PDB entry 6GOV | electron microscopy, 3.70 A resolution | chains N and X of the 13 polymer chains in the assembly

Chain N:
Protein: Antitermination protein N
From: Escherichia phage lambda
UniProt: P03045 (REGN_LAMBD); residue numbers follow UniProt; this construct covers 1-107
Chain sequence (110 residues; numbered -2 to 107; the number before each row is that of its first residue; numbers below 1 keep their minus sign (Leu-2 is residue -2)):
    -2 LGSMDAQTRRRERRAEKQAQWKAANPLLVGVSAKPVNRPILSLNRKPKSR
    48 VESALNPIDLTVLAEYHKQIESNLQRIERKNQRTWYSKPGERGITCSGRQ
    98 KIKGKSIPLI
Differences from the reference sequence: expression tag (-2 to 0)
What the authors report for this chain:
  - binding site for I (65-nt DNA): Arg80

Chain X:
Protein: DNA-directed RNA polymerase subunit beta
From: Escherichia coli O157:H7
Notes: EC 2.7.7.6
UniProt: P0A8V4 (RPOB_ECO57); residue numbers follow UniProt; this construct covers 1-1342
Chain sequence (1342 residues; each row starts with the number of its first residue):
     1 MVYSYTEKKRIRKDFGKRPQVLDVPYLLSIQLDSFQKFIEQDPEGQYGLE
    51 AAFRSVFPIQSYSGNSELQYVSYRLGEPVFDVQECQIRGVTYSAPLRVKL
   101 RLVIYEREAPEGTVKDIKEQEVYMGEIPLMTDNGTFVINGTERVIVSQLH
   151 RSPGVFFDSDKGKTHSSGKVLYNARIIPYRGSWLDFEFDPKDNLFVRIDR
   201 RRKLPATIILRALNYTTEQILDLFFEKVIFEIRDNKLQMELVPERLRGET
   251 ASFDIEANGKVYVEKGRRITARHIRQLEKDDVKLIEVPVEYIAGKVVAKD
   301 YIDESTGELICAANMELSLDLLAKLSQSGHKRIETLFTNDLDHGPYISET
   351 LRVDPTNDRLSALVEIYRMMRPGEPPTREAAESLFENLFFSEDRYDLSAV
   401 GRMKFNRSLLREEIEGSGILSKDDIIDVMKKLIDIRNGKGEVDDIDHLGN
   451 RRIRSVGEMAENQFRVGLVRVERAVKERLSLGDLDTLMPQDMINAKPISA
   501 AVKEFFGSSQLSQFMDQNNPLSEITHKRRISALGPGGLTRERAGFEVRDV
   551 HPTHYGRVCPIETPEGPNIGLINSLSVYAQTNEYGFLETPYRKVTDGVVT
   601 DEIHYLSAIEEGNYVIAQANSNLDEEGHFVEDLVTCRSKGESSLFSRDQV
   651 DYMDVSTQQVVSVGASLIPFLEHDDANRALMGANMQRQAVPTLRADKPLV
   701 GTGMERAVAVDSGVTAVAKRGGVVQYVDASRIVIKVNEDEMYPGEAGIDI
   751 YNLTKYTRSNQNTCINQMPCVSLGEPVERGDVLADGPSTDLGELALGQNM
   801 RVAFMPWNGYNFEDSILVSERVVQEDRFTTIHIQELACVSRDTKLGPEEI
   851 TADIPNVGEAALSKLDESGIVYIGAEVTGGDILVGKVTPKGETQLTPEEK
   901 LLRAIFGEKASDVKDSSLRVPNGVSGTVIDVQVFTRDGVEKDKRALEIEE
   951 MQLKQAKKDLSEELQILEAGLFSRIRAVLVAGGVEAEKLDKLPRDRWLEL
  1001 GLTDEEKQNQLEQLAEQYDELKHEFEKKLEAKRRKITQGDDLAPGVLKIV
  1051 KVYLAVKRRIQPGDKMAGRHGNKGVISKINPIEDMPYDENGTPVDIVLNP
  1101 LGVPSRMNIGQILETHLGMAAKGIGDKINAMLKQQQEVAKLREFIQRAYD
  1151 LGADVRQKVDLSTFSDEEVMRLAENLRKGMPIATPVFDGAKEAEIKELLK
  1201 LGDLPTSGQIRLYDGRTGEQFERPVTVGYMYMLKLNHLVDDKMHARSTGS
  1251 YSLVTQQPLGGKAQFGGQRFGEMEVWALEAYGAAYTLQEMLTVKSDDVNG
  1301 RTKMYKNIVDGNHQMEPGMPESFNVLLKEIRSLGINIELEDE
Unresolved in the structure: 1342
Curated features (UniProtKB/Swiss-Prot):
  - modified residue (N6-acetyllysine): Lys1022, Lys1200

Chain N / chain X interface:
Residue-residue contacts (59; chain N residue first):
  Tyr63(N) - Glu898(X)  hydrogen bond
  Ile67(N) - Pro897(X)
  Ile67(N) - Glu898(X)
  Ile67(N) - Leu901(X)  hydrophobic
  Asn70(N) - Leu901(X)
  Leu71(N) - Pro897(X)
  Leu71(N) - Lys900(X)
  Leu71(N) - Leu901(X)  hydrophobic
  Glu75(N) - Lys900(X)
  Gln79(N) - Asp842(X)
  Thr81(N) - Arg936(X)
  Trp82(N) - Asp842(X)
  Trp82(N) - Pro847(X)  hydrophobic
  Trp82(N) - Arg936(X)  hydrogen bond (backbone-side chain)
  Trp82(N) - Val939(X)
  Trp82(N) - Gly1045(X)
  Trp82(N) - Leu1047(X)
  Tyr83(N) - Asp842(X)  hydrogen bond (side chain-backbone)
  Tyr83(N) - Gly1045(X)
  Ser84(N) - Arg936(X)
  Pro86(N) - Asp1041(X)
  Glu88(N) - Tyr123(X)  hydrogen bond (backbone-side chain)
  Arg89(N) - Val79(X)
  Arg89(N) - Val90(X)
  Arg89(N) - Thr91(X)  hydrogen bond (side chain-backbone)
  Arg89(N) - Ser93(X)
  Ile91(N) - Val90(X)
  Ile91(N) - Leu1042(X)
  Ile91(N) - Ala1043(X)
  Ile91(N) - Pro1044(X)
  Thr92(N) - Arg88(X)
  Thr92(N) - Val90(X)
  Thr92(N) - Asp1041(X)  hydrogen bond (side chain-backbone)
  Cys93(N) - Arg88(X)
  Cys93(N) - Phe934(X)  hydrophobic
  Cys93(N) - Leu1042(X)  hydrophobic
  Cys93(N) - Ile1049(X)  hydrophobic
  Ser94(N) - Ile1049(X)
  Gly95(N) - Val839(X)
  Arg96(N) - Ile87(X)
  Arg96(N) - Arg88(X)
  Arg96(N) - Glu835(X)  salt bridge
  Arg96(N) - Ala837(X)
  Arg96(N) - Lys1051(X)
  Gln97(N) - Ala837(X)
  Gln97(N) - Cys838(X)
  Gln97(N) - Val839(X)
  Lys100(N) - Ala1263(X)
  Gly101(N) - Ala1263(X)  hydrogen bond (backbone-backbone)
  Lys102(N) - Phe1265(X)
  Ser103(N) - Thr1248(X)
  Ser103(N) - Phe1265(X)
  Ile104(N) - Thr1248(X)  hydrogen bond (backbone-backbone)
  Ile104(N) - Gly1249(X)
  Pro105(N) - Tyr1305(X)
  Leu106(N) - Thr1248(X)
  Leu106(N) - Tyr1251(X)  hydrophobic
  Leu106(N) - Tyr1305(X)
  Ile107(N) - Tyr1305(X)
Other interface residues (no listed pair), chain N (31 interface residues in all): His64, Ile74, Gly87
Other interface residues (no listed pair), chain X (46 interface residues in all): Phe80, Gly89, Glu126, Ala904, Ile905, Leu918, Pro921, Asp937, Asp1040, Ser1247, Thr1302, Lys1306
Interface features reported in the paper:
  - residue pairs: Tyr83(N)-Asp842(X), Ser84(N)-Arg936(X), Gly1039(X)-Trp82(N) (pi stacking)
  - interface residues, chain N: Thr58(N), Trp82(N), Tyr83(N), Ser84(N), Glu88(N), Arg89(N), Cys93(N), Arg96(N), Ile99(N)
  - interface residues, chain X: Val887(X)

Overview:
The interface between chain N and chain X involves 31 residues on one side and 46 on the other, with 8
hydrogen bonds and 1 salt bridge. Polar contacts include Arg96(N)-Glu835(X), Tyr63(N)-Glu898(X) and
Trp82(N)-Arg936(X). The authors report contacts between Tyr83(N) and Asp842(X) and Ser84(N) and Arg936(X); pi
stacking between Gly1039(X) and Trp82(N). From the paper: a binding site for I (65-nt DNA) at Arg80(N);
interface residues Thr58(N), Trp82(N) and Val887(X) among others.
Chain N is Antitermination protein N (Escherichia phage lambda) and chain X is DNA-directed RNA polymerase
subunit beta (Escherichia coli O157:H7); the structure, Structure of THE RNA POLYMERASE LAMBDA-BASED
ANTITERMINATION COMPLEX, was determined by electron microscopy.
